Entry 3MPW (X-ray diffraction, 2.70 A resolution); this record covers chains I and J of the 6 polymer chains in the assembly.

Chain I (and J):
Name: Ethanolamine utilization protein eutM
From: Escherichia coli
Notes: chain J of this document is another copy of the same molecule, construct and numbering; everything in this record applies to it too
UniProt: P0ABF4 (EUTM_ECOLI); residue numbers follow UniProt; this construct covers 1-97
Chain sequence (103 residues; each row starts with the number of its first residue):
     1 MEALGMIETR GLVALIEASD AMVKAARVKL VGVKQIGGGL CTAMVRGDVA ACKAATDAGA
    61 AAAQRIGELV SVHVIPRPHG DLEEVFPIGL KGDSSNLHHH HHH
Not modelled in the structure: 1, 92-103
Sequence notes: expression tag (98-103)
From the paper describing this entry:
  - binding site for phosphate ion: Gly-38
  - self-association interface (contacts with another copy of this molecule); pairs are residue here / residue on that copy: Arg-77/Lys-24 (hydrophobic contact)

Interface between chain I and chain J:
Contacting residue pairs (45):
  Arg-10(I) / Leu-40(J)
  Gly-11(I) / Glu-8(J)
  Gly-11(I) / Leu-40(J)
  Leu-12(I) / Glu-8(J)  hydrogen bond (backbone-side chain)
  Leu-12(I) / Lys-34(J)
  Leu-12(I) / Ile-36(J)
  Leu-12(I) / Thr-42(J)
  Leu-12(I) / Phe-86(J)  hydrophobic
  Val-13(I) / Met-6(J)  hydrophobic
  Val-13(I) / Glu-8(J)  hydrogen bond (backbone-side chain)
  Val-13(I) / Thr-42(J)
  Val-13(I) / Ser-71(J)
  Val-13(I) / His-73(J)
  Leu-15(I) / Phe-86(J)  hydrophobic
  Ile-16(I) / Leu-4(J)  hydrophobic
  Ile-16(I) / Met-6(J)  hydrophobic
  Ile-16(I) / Leu-82(J)  hydrophobic
  Ile-16(I) / Phe-86(J)  hydrophobic
  Glu-17(I) / His-73(J)  salt bridge
  Asp-20(I) / Ile-75(J)
  Asp-20(I) / Pro-78(J)
  Asp-20(I) / His-79(J)  hydrogen bond (side chain-backbone)
  Asp-20(I) / Leu-82(J)
  Val-23(I) / His-79(J)
  Val-23(I) / Asp-81(J)
  Lys-24(I) / Ile-75(J)
  Lys-24(I) / Arg-77(J)  hydrogen bond (side chain-backbone)
  Lys-29(I) / Asp-81(J)  salt bridge
  Lys-29(I) / Glu-84(J)  salt bridge
  Leu-30(I) / Asp-81(J)
  Leu-30(I) / Leu-82(J)  hydrophobic
  Val-33(I) / Val-85(J)  hydrophobic
  Gln-35(I) / Lys-34(J)
  Gln-35(I) / Gln-35(J)
  Gln-35(I) / Ile-36(J)
  Gly-37(I) / Ile-36(J)
  Gly-37(I) / Gly-37(J)
  Gly-38(I) / Ile-36(J)
  Gly-38(I) / Gly-37(J)
  Gly-38(I) / Gly-38(J)
  Gly-39(I) / Ile-36(J)  hydrogen bond (backbone-backbone)
  Gly-39(I) / Gly-37(J)  hydrogen bond (backbone-backbone)
  Cys-41(I) / Ile-36(J)  hydrophobic
  Ile-66(I) / Ser-71(J)
  Ile-66(I) / His-73(J)
Interface residues without a listed pair, chain I (20 interface residues in all): Ser-19
Interface residues without a listed pair, chain J (23 interface residues in all): Ile-7, Val-72

Summary:
20 residues of chain I and 23 residues of chain J are in contact; the contacts include 6 hydrogen bonds and 3
salt bridges. Among the polar pairs are Glu-17(I)/His-73(J), Lys-29(I)/Asp-81(J) and Lys-29(I)/Glu-84(J). The
paper reports a binding site for phosphate ion at Gly-38(I); a self-association interface involving Arg-77(I).
Both chains are Ethanolamine utilization protein eutM (Escherichia coli). Entry 3MPW (Structure of EUTM in 2-D
protein membrane) was determined by X-ray diffraction together with 3MPV and 3MPY from the same study.
